Entry 7VAI (electron microscopy, 3.10 A resolution); this record covers chains A and G of the 12 polymer chains in the assembly.

== Chain A ==
Name: V-type ATP synthase alpha chain
Source organism: Thermus thermophilus HB8
Notes: EC 7.1.2.2
Reference sequence: Q56403 (VATA_THET8); residues 1-578 here = UniProt positions 1-578
Chain sequence (578 residues; each row starts with the number of its first residue):
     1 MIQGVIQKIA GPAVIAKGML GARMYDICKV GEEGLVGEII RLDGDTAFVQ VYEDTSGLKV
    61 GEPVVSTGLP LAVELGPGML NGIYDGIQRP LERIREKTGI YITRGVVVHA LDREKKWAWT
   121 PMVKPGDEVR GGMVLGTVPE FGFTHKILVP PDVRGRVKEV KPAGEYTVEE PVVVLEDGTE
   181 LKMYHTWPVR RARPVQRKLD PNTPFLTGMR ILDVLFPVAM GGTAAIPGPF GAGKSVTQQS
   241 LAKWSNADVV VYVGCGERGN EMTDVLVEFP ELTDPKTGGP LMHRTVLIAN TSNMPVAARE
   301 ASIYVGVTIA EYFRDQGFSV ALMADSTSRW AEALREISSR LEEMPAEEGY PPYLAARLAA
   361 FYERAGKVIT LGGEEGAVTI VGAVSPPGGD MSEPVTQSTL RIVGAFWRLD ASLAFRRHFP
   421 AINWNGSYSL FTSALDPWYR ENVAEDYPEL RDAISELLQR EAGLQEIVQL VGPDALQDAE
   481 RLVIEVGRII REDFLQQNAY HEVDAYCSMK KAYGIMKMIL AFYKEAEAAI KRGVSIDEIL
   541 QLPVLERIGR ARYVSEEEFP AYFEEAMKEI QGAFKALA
Construct notes: conflict Ala232 (Ser in Q56403), Ser235 (Thr in Q56403)

== Chain G ==
Name: V-type ATP synthase subunit D
Source organism: Thermus thermophilus HB8
Reference sequence: O87880 (VATD_THET8); numbering as in UniProt (aligned over 1-223)
Chain sequence (223 residues; each row starts with the number of its first residue):
     1 MSQVSPTRMN LLQRRGQLRL AQKGVDLLKK KRDALVAEFF GLVREAMEAR KALDQAAKEA
    61 YAALLLAQAF DGPEVVAGAA LGVPPLEGVE AEVENVWGSK VPRLKATFPD GALLSPVGTP
   121 AYTLEASRAF RRYAEALIRV ANTETRLKKI GEEIKKTTRR VNALEQVVIP GIRAQIRFIQ
   181 QVLEQRERED TFRLKRIKGK IEAREAEEEG GRPNPQVEIG AGL
Not modelled in the structure: 1-3, 210-223

== Interface between chain A and chain G ==
Contacting residue pairs - 13 pairs, chain A then chain G:
  Glu342(A) - Ile201(G)
  Glu343(A) - Ile197(G)
  Met344(A) - Leu194(G)  hydrophobic
  Pro345(A) - Leu194(G)
  Pro345(A) - Ile197(G)
  Gly389(A) - Met9(G)
  Asp390(A) - Met9(G)
  Met391(A) - Met9(G)
  Ser392(A) - Arg8(G)
  Glu466(A) - Leu20(G)
  Leu470(A) - Gly24(G)
  Leu470(A) - Leu28(G)  hydrophobic
  Leu470(A) - Arg160(G)  hydrogen bond (backbone-side chain)
Other interface residues (no listed pair), chain A (12 interface residues in all): Arg408, Ile467
Other interface residues (no listed pair), chain G (11 interface residues in all): Thr7, Leu27

== In short ==
Chain A and chain G form an interface of 12 and 11 residues respectively; the contacts include 1 hydrogen
bond. The hydrogen-bonded pair is Leu470(A)-Arg160(G).
Chain A is V-type ATP synthase alpha chain and chain G is V-type ATP synthase subunit D, both from Thermus
thermophilus HB8; the structure, V1EG of V/A-ATPase from Thermus thermophilus, state1-1, was determined by
electron microscopy (same publication as 7VAJ, 7VAK, 7VAL, 7VAM, 7VAN, 7VAO and 11 further entries).
